PDB entry 6TYI | electron microscopy, 3.30 A resolution | chains Y and Z of the 7 polymer chains in the assembly

== Chain Y (and Z) ==
Molecule: Biopolymer transport protein ExbD
Source organism: Escherichia coli (strain K12)
Notes: chain Z of this document is another copy of the same molecule, construct and numbering; everything in this record applies to it too
UniProt: P0ABV2 (EXBD_ECOLI); residue numbers follow UniProt; this construct covers 1-141
Sequence (163 residues; numbered 1 to 163; the number before each row is that of its first residue):
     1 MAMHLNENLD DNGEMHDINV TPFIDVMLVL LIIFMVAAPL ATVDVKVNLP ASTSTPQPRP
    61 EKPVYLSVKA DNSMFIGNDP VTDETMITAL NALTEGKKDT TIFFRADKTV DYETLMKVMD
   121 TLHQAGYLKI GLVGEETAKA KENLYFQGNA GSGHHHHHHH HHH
Not modelled in the structure: 1-11, 43-163 (chain Z: 1-11, 41-163)
Differences from the reference sequence: expression tag (142-163)
From the paper describing this entry:
  - conformationally variable residues (helix shift): Asp25

== Chain Y / chain Z interface ==
Pairs across the interface (19; chain Y residue first):
  Val20(Y) - Val20(Z)  hydrophobic
  Phe23(Y) - Ile24(Z)
  Ile24(Y) - Thr21(Z)
  Ile24(Y) - Phe23(Z)  hydrophobic
  Ile24(Y) - Ile24(Z)  hydrophobic
  Ile24(Y) - Met27(Z)
  Met27(Y) - Ile24(Z)  hydrophobic
  Met27(Y) - Met27(Z)
  Leu28(Y) - Met27(Z)  hydrogen bond (backbone-side chain)
  Leu31(Y) - Leu30(Z)  hydrophobic
  Leu31(Y) - Leu31(Z)  hydrophobic
  Phe34(Y) - Phe34(Z)
  Phe34(Y) - Met35(Z)  hydrophobic
  Met35(Y) - Phe34(Z)  hydrophobic
  Ala38(Y) - Phe34(Z)
  Ala38(Y) - Ala38(Z)
  Ala38(Y) - Pro39(Z)
  Pro39(Y) - Ala38(Z)  hydrophobic
  Thr42(Y) - Ala38(Z)
Interface residues without a listed pair, chain Y (12 interface residues in all): Ala41
Interface residues without a listed pair, chain Z (12 interface residues in all): Pro22

== Overview ==
Chain Y and chain Z each contribute 12 residues to their interface; the contacts include 1 hydrogen bond. The
hydrogen-bonded pair is Leu28(Y)-Met27(Z). From the paper: conformational variability at Asp25(Y).
Both chains are Biopolymer transport protein ExbD (Escherichia coli (strain K12)). Entry 6TYI (ExbB-ExbD
complex in MSP1E3D1 nanodisc) was determined by electron microscopy.
